PDB entry 8W20 | electron microscopy, 4.30 A resolution (low resolution: residue-level contacts below are approximate; hydrogen-bond / salt-bridge calls are withheld) | chains A and D of the 11 polymer chains in the assembly

[Chain A]
Molecule: Intein C-terminal splicing domain-containing protein
Organism: Streptomyces coelicolor A3(2)
UniProtKB: Q9ACV2 (Q9ACV2_STRCO); residues 33-1368 here correspond to UniProt positions 1-1336 (UniProt number = residue number - 32)
Amino-acid sequence (1368 residues; numbered 1 to 1368; the number before each row is that of its first residue):
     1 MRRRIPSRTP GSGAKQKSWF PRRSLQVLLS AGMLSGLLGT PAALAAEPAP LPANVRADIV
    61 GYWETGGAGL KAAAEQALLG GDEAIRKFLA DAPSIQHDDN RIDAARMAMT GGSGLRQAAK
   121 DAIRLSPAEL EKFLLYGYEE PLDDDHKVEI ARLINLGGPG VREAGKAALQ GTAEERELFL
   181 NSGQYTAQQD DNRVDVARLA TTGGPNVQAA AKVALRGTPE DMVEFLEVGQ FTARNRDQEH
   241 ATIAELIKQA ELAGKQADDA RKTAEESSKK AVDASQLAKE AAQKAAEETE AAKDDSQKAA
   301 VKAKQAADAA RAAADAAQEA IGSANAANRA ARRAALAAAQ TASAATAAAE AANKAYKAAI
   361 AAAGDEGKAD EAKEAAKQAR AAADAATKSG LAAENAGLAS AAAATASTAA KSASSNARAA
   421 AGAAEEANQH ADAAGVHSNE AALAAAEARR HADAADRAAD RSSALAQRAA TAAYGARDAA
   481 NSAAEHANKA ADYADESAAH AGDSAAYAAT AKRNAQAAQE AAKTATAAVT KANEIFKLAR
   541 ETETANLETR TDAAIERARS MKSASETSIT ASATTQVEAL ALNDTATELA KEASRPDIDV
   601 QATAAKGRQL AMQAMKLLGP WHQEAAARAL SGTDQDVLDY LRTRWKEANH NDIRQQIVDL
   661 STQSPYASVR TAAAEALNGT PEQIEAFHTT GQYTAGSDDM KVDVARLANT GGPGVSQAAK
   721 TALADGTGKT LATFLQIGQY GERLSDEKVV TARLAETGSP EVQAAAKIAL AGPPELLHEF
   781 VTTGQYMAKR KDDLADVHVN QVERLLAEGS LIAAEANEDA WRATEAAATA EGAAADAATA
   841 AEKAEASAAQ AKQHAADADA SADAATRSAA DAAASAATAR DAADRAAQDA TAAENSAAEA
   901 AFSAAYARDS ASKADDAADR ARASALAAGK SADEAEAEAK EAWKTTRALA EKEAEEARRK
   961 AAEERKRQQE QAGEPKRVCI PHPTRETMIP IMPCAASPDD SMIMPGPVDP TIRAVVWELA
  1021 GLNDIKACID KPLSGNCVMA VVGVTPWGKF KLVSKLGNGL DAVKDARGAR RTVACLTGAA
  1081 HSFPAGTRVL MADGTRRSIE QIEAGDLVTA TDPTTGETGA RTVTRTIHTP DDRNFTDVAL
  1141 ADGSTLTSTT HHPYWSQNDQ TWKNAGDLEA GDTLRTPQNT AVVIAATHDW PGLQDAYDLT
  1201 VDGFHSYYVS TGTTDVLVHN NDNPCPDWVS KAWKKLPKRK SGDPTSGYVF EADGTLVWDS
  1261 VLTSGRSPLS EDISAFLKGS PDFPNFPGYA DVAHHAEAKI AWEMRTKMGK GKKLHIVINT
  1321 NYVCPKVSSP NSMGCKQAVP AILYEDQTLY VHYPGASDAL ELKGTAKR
Unresolved in the structure: 1-49, 336-443, 890-1368
Differences from the reference sequence: initiating methionine (1); expression tag (2-32)

[Chain D]
Molecule: Secreted protein
Organism: Streptomyces coelicolor A3(2)
UniProtKB: Q9ACV3 (Q9ACV3_STRCO); numbering as in UniProt (aligned over 1-166)
Amino-acid sequence (166 residues; each row starts with the number of its first residue):
     1 MANTSRTRQA LMAIAVSVLA AGVTTLGVAH ADNGDAVAAA AEMPQAVEDF SYPGAAKIQA
    61 ETGAILKRGN GHMLMTSCDG SEDIQVMSRT GQKDFCFNVM AKPAYLTLEV PQAYGIWTSA
   121 DPVKTTIKDT DGTATVINAP ANDFTGYGEA GSTGEPTTLI ELRVAG
Unresolved in the structure: 1-43, 166
Disulfide bonds: C78-C96

[Chain A / chain D interface]
Contacting residue pairs (11):
  P159(A) - R89(D)
  R193(A) - Y114(D)
  A197(A) - Y114(D)
  A197(A) - F144(D)
  R198(A) - E149(D)
  R198(A) - A150(D)
  A200(A) - F144(D)
  T201(A) - A150(D)
  L215(A) - W117(D)
  L215(A) - F144(D)
  R216(A) - W117(D)
Other interface residues (no listed pair), chain A (10 interface residues in all): V194, K212
Other interface residues (no listed pair), chain D (9 interface residues in all): Q85, M87, G151

[Overview]
The interface between chain A and chain D involves 10 residues on one side and 9 on the other.
Chain A is Intein C-terminal splicing domain-containing protein and chain D is Secreted protein, both from
Streptomyces coelicolor A3(2); the structure, Umb1 umbrella toxin particle, was determined by electron
microscopy (same publication as 8W22).
